3X1T - chains A and E of the 10 polymer chains in the assembly; structure by X-ray diffraction, 2.81 A resolution.

Chain A (and E):
Protein: Histone H3.1
From: Homo sapiens
Notes: chain E of this document is another copy of the same molecule, construct and numbering; everything in this record applies to it too
UniProtKB: P68431 (H31_HUMAN); residues 1-135 here correspond to UniProt positions 2-136 (UniProt number = residue number + 1)
Amino-acid sequence (135 residues; numbered 1 to 135; the number before each row is that of its first residue):
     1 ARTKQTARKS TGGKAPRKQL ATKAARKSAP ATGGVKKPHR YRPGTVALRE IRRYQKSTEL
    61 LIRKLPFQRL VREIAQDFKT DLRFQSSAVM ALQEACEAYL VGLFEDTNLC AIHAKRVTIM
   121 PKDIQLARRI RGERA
Unresolved in the structure: 1-37
UniProt features mapped onto this chain:
  - modified residue: Arg2 (Asymmetric dimethylarginine), Thr3 (Phosphothreonine), Lys4 (Allysine), Gln5 (5-glutamyl dopamine), Thr6 (Phosphothreonine), Arg8 (Citrulline), Lys9 (N6,N6,N6-trimethyllysine), Ser10 (ADP-ribosylserine), Thr11 (Phosphothreonine), Lys14 (N6-(2-hydroxyisobutyryl)lysine), Arg17 (Asymmetric dimethylarginine), Lys18 (N6-(2-hydroxyisobutyryl)lysine), Lys23 (N6-(2-hydroxyisobutyryl)lysine), Arg26 (Citrulline), Lys27 (N6,N6,N6-trimethyllysine), Ser28 (ADP-ribosylserine), Lys36 (N6,N6,N6-trimethyllysine), Lys37 (N6-methyllysine), Tyr41 (Phosphotyrosine), Lys56 (N6,N6,N6-trimethyllysine) and 8 more in UniProt
  - lipidation: Lys18 (N6-decanoyllysine)
Metal / ion sites: Mn2+ near Asp81 (its only coordinating residue here)

Chain A / chain E interface:
Pairs across the interface (23):
  Asp106(A) with Ile130(E)
  Leu109(A) with Arg129(E)
  Cys110(A) with His113(E), hydrogen bond (backbone-side chain); Ile130(E), hydrophobic
  His113(A) with Cys110(E), hydrogen bond (side chain-backbone); Ala114(E); Arg116(E); Lys122(E); Asp123(E), salt bridge; Leu126(E)
  Ala114(A) with His113(E)
  Arg116(A) with His113(E)
  Lys122(A) with His113(E)
  Asp123(A) with His113(E), salt bridge
  Leu126(A) with Leu109(E), hydrophobic; His113(E)
  Ala127(A) with Ile130(E)
  Arg129(A) with Leu109(E)
  Ile130(A) with Cys110(E), hydrophobic; Ala127(E); Ile130(E), hydrophobic; Arg131(E)
  Arg131(A) with Ile130(E)
Interface residues without a listed pair, chain A (14 interface residues in all): Ala111
Interface residues without a listed pair, chain E (13 interface residues in all): Asp106

Summary:
14 residues of chain A face 13 of chain E across their interface, with 2 hydrogen bonds and 2 salt bridges.
Polar pairs include His113(A)-Asp123(E) and Cys110(A)-His113(E).
Chain A and chain E are both Histone H3.1 (Homo sapiens); the structure, Crystal structure of nucleosome core
particle consisting of mouse testis specific histone variants H2aa and H2ba, was determined by X-ray
diffraction (same publication as 3X1S, 3X1U and 3X1V).
